4ZJV - chains A and C; structure by X-ray diffraction, 2.70 A resolution.

== Chain A ==
Name: Epidermal growth factor receptor
From: Homo sapiens
Notes: EC 2.7.10.1; fragment: Kinase domain
UniProtKB: P00533 (EGFR_HUMAN); numbering as in UniProt (aligned over 695-1022)
Amino-acid sequence (331 residues; numbered 692 to 1022; the number before each row is that of its first residue):
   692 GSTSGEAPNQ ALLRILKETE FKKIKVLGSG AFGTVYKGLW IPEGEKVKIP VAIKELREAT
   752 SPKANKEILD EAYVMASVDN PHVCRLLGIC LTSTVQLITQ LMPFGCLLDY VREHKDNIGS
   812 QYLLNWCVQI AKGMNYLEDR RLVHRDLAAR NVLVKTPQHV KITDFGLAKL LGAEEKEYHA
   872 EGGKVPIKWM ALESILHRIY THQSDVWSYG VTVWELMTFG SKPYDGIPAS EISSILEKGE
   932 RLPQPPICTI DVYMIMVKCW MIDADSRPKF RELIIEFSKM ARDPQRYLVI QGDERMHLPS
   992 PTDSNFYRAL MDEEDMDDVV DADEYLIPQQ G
Not modelled in the structure: 692-702, 737, 986-1022
Sequence notes: expression tag (692-694)
Swiss-Prot annotation at these positions:
  - active site: Asp837 (Proton acceptor)
  - binding site (ATP): Leu718 to Val726, Lys745, Thr790, Gln791, Asp855
  - site: Tyr1016 (Important for interaction with PIK3C2B)
  - modified residue: Ser695 (Phosphoserine), Lys745 (N6-(2-hydroxyisobutyryl)lysine), Tyr869 (Phosphotyrosine), Ser991 (Phosphoserine), Ser995 (Phosphoserine), Tyr998 (Phosphotyrosine), Tyr1016 (Phosphotyrosine)
  - cross-link (Glycyl lysine isopeptide (Lys-Gly)): Lys716 (interchain with G-Cter in ubiquitin), Lys737 (interchain with G-Cter in ubiquitin), Lys754 (interchain with G-Cter in ubiquitin), Lys757 (interchain with G-Cter in ubiquitin), Lys867 (interchain with G-Cter in ubiquitin), Lys929 (interchain with G-Cter in ubiquitin), Lys960 (interchain with G-Cter in ubiquitin), Lys970 (interchain with G-Cter in ubiquitin)
  - natural variant: Glu709 (E709A: Found in a lung cancer sample; E709G: Found in a lung cancer sample; E709K: Found in a lung cancer sample), Gly719 (G719A: Found in a lung cancer sample; G719C: Found in a lung cancer sample; G719D: Found in a lung cancer sample; G719S: Found in a lung cancer sample), Gly724 (G724S: Found in a lung cancer sample), Glu734 (E734K: Found in a lung cancer sample), Glu746 to Ser752 (sequence variant, change not given here; Found in a lung cancer sample), Glu746 to Thr751 (sequence variant, change not given here; Found in a lung cancer sample), Glu746 to Ala750 (deletion: Found in a lung cancer sample), Glu746 (deletion: Found in a lung cancer sample), Leu747 to Thr751 (deletion: Found in a lung cancer sample), Leu747 to Glu749 (deletion: Found in a lung cancer sample), Leu747 (L747F: Found in a lung cancer sample), Arg748 (R748P: Found in a lung cancer sample), 12 further natural variant entries in UniProt
  - mutagenesis: Pro699 (P699A: Reduced phosphorylation), Asn700 (N700A: Abolishes phosphorylation), Leu704 (L704A: Abolishes phosphorylation), Arg705 (R705A: Abolishes phosphorylation), Ile706 (I706A: Abolishes phosphorylation), Lys745 (K745A/M: Abolishes kinase activity), Asp974 (D974A: Strongly reduced phosphorylation), Arg977 (R977A: Reduced phosphorylation), Glu1005 to Asp1006 (Constitutively activated kinase), Tyr1016 (Y1016F: 50% decrease in interaction with PIK3C2B. 65% decrease in interaction with PIK3C2B; when associated with F-1197. Abolishes interaction with PIK3C2B; when associated with F-1197 and F-1092)
What the authors report for this chain:
  - mutagenesis - V948R: decreased binding to ERBB receptor feedback inhibitor 1 (chain C)
  - catalytic residues: Asp837 (citing earlier work)

== Chain C ==
Name: ERBB receptor feedback inhibitor 1
From: Homo sapiens
UniProtKB: Q9UJM3 (ERRFI_HUMAN); residues 330-399 here = UniProt positions 330-399
Amino-acid sequence (70 residues; numbered 330 to 399; the number before each row is that of its first residue):
   330 SRTPSPKSLP SYLNGVMPPT QSFAPDPKYV SSKALQRQNS EGSASKVPCI LPIIENGKKV
   390 CSTHYYLLPE
Not modelled in the structure: 330-335, 362-375, 387, 399
Sequence notes: engineered mutation Cys390 (Ser in Q9UJM3)
Modified positions: Tyr394 (O-phosphotyrosine; PTR); Tyr395 (O-phosphotyrosine; PTR)
What the authors report for this chain:
  - contacts within the chain: Cys378-Tyr395, Thr392-His393 (hydrogen bond)
  - mutagenesis - Y394F/Y395F: decreased signaling
  - post-translational modification sites: Tyr394, Tyr395

== Interface between chain A and chain C ==
Residue-residue contacts - 85 pairs, chain A then chain C:
  Arg841(A) with His393(C), hydrogen bond
  Gly874(A) with Tyr394(C); Tyr395(C); Leu396(C), hydrogen bond (backbone-backbone)
  Lys875(A) with Ile382(C); His393(C); Tyr394(C); Tyr395(C)
  Val876(A) with Thr392(C); His393(C); Tyr394(C), hydrogen bond (backbone-backbone); Leu396(C), hydrophobic
  Pro877(A) with Thr392(C); His393(C)
  Ile878(A) with Ile379(C), hydrophobic; Thr392(C)
  Lys879(A) with Tyr394(C)
  Ser885(A) with Leu396(C)
  Ile886(A) with Pro377(C), hydrophobic; Leu396(C)
  Leu887(A) with Pro377(C)
  Arg889(A) with Leu396(C), hydrogen bond (side chain-backbone); Leu397(C); Pro398(C)
  Trp905(A) with Met346(C), hydrophobic
  Thr909(A) with Met346(C)
  Tyr915(A) with Pro348(C); Thr349(C)
  Asp916(A) with Pro348(C)
  Ile918(A) with Pro348(C), hydrophobic; Thr349(C); Tyr394(C)
  Pro919(A) with Tyr394(C)
  Ala920(A) with Tyr394(C)
  Ser921(A) with Ile379(C)
  Ser924(A) with Pro377(C)
  Ile926(A) with Thr349(C)
  Leu927(A) with Tyr358(C)
  Glu928(A) with Val359(C); Ser360(C), hydrogen bond (backbone-backbone)
  Lys929(A) with Ala353(C); Val359(C)
  Gly930(A) with Ser351(C); Phe352(C), hydrogen bond (backbone-backbone); Ala353(C); Tyr358(C)
  Glu931(A) with Thr349(C), hydrogen bond; Gln350(C); Ser351(C)
  Arg932(A) with Thr349(C); Gln350(C), hydrogen bond (backbone-backbone); Phe352(C); Tyr358(C), hydrogen bond (side chain-backbone)
  Pro934(A) with Tyr341(C); Met346(C), hydrophobic; Pro347(C); Pro348(C); Gln350(C)
  Gln935(A) with Ser337(C), hydrogen bond (side chain-backbone); Pro339(C); Tyr341(C), hydrogen bond (backbone-side chain); Gln350(C), hydrogen bond (backbone-side chain)
  Pro936(A) with Pro339(C)
  Pro937(A) with Leu338(C); Pro339(C), hydrophobic; Met346(C)
  Ile938(A) with Leu338(C)
  Cys939(A) with Ser337(C); Leu338(C); Pro339(C)
  Thr940(A) with Ser337(C); Leu338(C)
  Ile941(A) with Ser337(C), hydrogen bond (backbone-side chain)
  Tyr944(A) with Gln350(C), hydrogen bond; Phe352(C)
  Val948(A) with Phe352(C), hydrophobic; Tyr358(C)
  Lys949(A) with Tyr358(C)
  Trp951(A) with Tyr358(C)
  Met952(A) with Lys357(C); Tyr358(C)
  Ile953(A) with Lys357(C), hydrogen bond (backbone-backbone); Tyr358(C)
  Arg977(A) with Lys336(C), hydrogen bond (backbone-side chain)
  Val980(A) with Leu338(C), hydrophobic
Other interface residues (no listed pair), chain A (52 interface residues in all): Ala722, Asp837, Gly873, Trp880, Met881, Ser912, Leu933, Asp954, Gln976
Other interface residues (no listed pair), chain C (29 interface residues in all): Gly344, Val376
The authors on this interface:
  - residue pairs: Lys875(A)-Tyr395(C), Lys879(A)-Tyr394(C)
  - interface residues, chain C: Thr392(C), His393(C)

== Summary ==
The interface between chain A and chain C involves 52 residues on one side and 29 on the other; the contacts
include 16 hydrogen bonds. Polar contacts include Arg841(A)-His393(C), Arg889(A)-Leu396(C) and
Glu931(A)-Thr349(C). The authors report contacts between Lys875(A) and Tyr395(C) and Lys879(A) and Tyr394(C).
The paper reports the catalytic residue Asp837(A); V948R of chain A reduces binding to ERBB receptor feedback
inhibitor 1 (chain C).
Here chain A is Epidermal growth factor receptor and chain C is ERBB receptor feedback inhibitor 1, both from
Homo sapiens. Entry 4ZJV (crystal structure of EGFR kinase domain in complex with Mitogen-inducible gene 6
protein) was determined by X-ray diffraction together with 4R3P and 4R3R from the same study.
